Entry 7UWJ (electron microscopy, 3.20 A resolution); this record covers chains B and D of the 4 polymer chains in the assembly.

# Chain B
Name: Interleukin-25
Source organism: Homo sapiens
UniProt: Q9H293 (IL25_HUMAN); numbering as in UniProt (aligned over 30-177)
Sequence (188 residues; row label = number of the first residue in the row):
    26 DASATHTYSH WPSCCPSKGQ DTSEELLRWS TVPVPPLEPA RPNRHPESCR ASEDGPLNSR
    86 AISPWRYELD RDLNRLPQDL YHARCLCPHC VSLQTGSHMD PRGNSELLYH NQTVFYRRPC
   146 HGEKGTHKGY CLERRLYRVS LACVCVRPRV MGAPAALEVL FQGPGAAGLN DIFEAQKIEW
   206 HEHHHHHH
Not modelled in the structure: 26-73, 145-154, 178-213
Differences from the reference sequence: expression tag (26-29, 178-213)
UniProt features mapped onto this chain:
  - glycosylation: Asn136 (N-linked (GlcNAc...) asparagine)
Cystine bridges: Cys74-Cys112, Cys110-Cys168, Cys115-Cys170
Reported in the primary citation:
  - post-translational modification sites: Asn136
  - mutagenesis - Y92A (3 log-fold), L98A, L101A, Y106A, Y134A, M176A: decreased signaling

# Chain D
Name: Interleukin-17 receptor B
Source organism: Homo sapiens
UniProt: Q9NRM6 (I17RB_HUMAN); numbering as in UniProt (aligned over 18-272)
Sequence (255 residues; numbered 18 to 272; the number before each row is that of its first residue):
    18 REPTVQCGSE TGPSPEWMLQ HDLIPGDLRD LRVEPVTTSV ATGDYSILMN VSWVLRADAS
    78 IRLLKATKIC VTGKSNFQSY SCVRCNYTEA FQTQTRPSGG KWTFSYIGFP VELNTVYFIG
   138 AHNIPNANMN EDGPSMSVNF TSPGCLDHIM KYKKKCVKAG SLWDPNITAC KKNEETVEVN
   198 FTTTPLGNRY MALIQHSTII GFSQVFEPHQ KKQTRASVVI PVTGDSEGAT VQLTPYFPTC
   258 GSDCIRHKGT VVLCP
Not modelled in the structure: 18, 58-61, 73-77, 113-119
UniProt features mapped onto this chain:
  - glycosylation (N-linked (GlcNAc...) asparagine): Asn67, Asn103, Asn156, Asn183, Asn197
Cystine bridges: Cys24-Cys102, Cys87-Cys99, Cys162-Cys173, Cys187-Cys271, Cys257-Cys261
Covalent attachments: N-acetylglucosamine (NAG) linked to Asn103, Asn156, Asn197
Reported in the primary citation:
  - mutagenesis - L40A/R46E: decreased binding to IL-17RB-IL-17RB homodimerization
  - mutagenesis - D75A/R79E, E148R: unchanged binding to IL-17RB-IL-17RB homodimerization
  - mutagenesis - L40A/R46E, D75A/R79E: decreased signaling
  - mutagenesis - E148R: unchanged signaling

# Interface between chain B and chain D
Residue-residue contacts (36):
  Asp79(B) with Asn131(D); Pro160(D); Gly161(D); Leu163(D)
  Pro81(B) with Ser92(D); Asn131(D); Thr132(D)
  Leu82(B) with Asn93(D)
  Asn83(B) with Val133(D)
  Tyr92(B) with Lys91(D)
  Arg96(B) with Pro151(D); Ser152(D), hydrogen bond (side chain-backbone)
  Leu98(B) with Glu148(D); Pro151(D), hydrophobic
  Asn99(B) with Trp34(D)
  Arg100(B) with Trp34(D)
  Leu101(B) with Gly29(D); Pro30(D); Trp34(D)
  Pro102(B) with Tyr97(D), hydrophobic
  Gln103(B) with His139(D); Pro151(D); Ser152(D)
  Asp104(B) with Ser154(D)
  Tyr106(B) with Phe135(D)
  Gln119(B) with Gln212(D); Ser214(D), hydrogen bond (side chain-backbone)
  Arg142(B) with Trp34(D), hydrogen bond (side chain-backbone); Met35(D)
  Pro144(B) with Met146(D), hydrophobic
  Tyr155(B) with Met35(D); Gln37(D); Asn145(D), hydrogen bond; Met146(D)
  Cys156(B) with Met35(D)
  Leu166(B) with Gln95(D)
Also at the interface, not in a pair above, chain B (23 interface residues in all): Glu78, Leu118, Leu157
Also at the interface, not in a pair above, chain D (29 interface residues in all): Ala144, Asp149, Met153
Interface features reported in the paper:
  - hot spots on chain B (mutagenesis) - Y134A: decreased signaling with Interleukin-17 receptor B (chain D)

# In short
23 residues of chain B and 29 residues of chain D are in contact; the contacts include 4 hydrogen bonds. Among
the polar pairs are Arg96(B)-Ser152(D), Gln119(B)-Ser214(D) and Arg142(B)-Trp34(D). The paper reports that
Y92A, L98A and L101A of chain B, among others, reduce signaling; a modification site at Asn136(B); 9
substitutions were tested in all.
Here chain B is Interleukin-25 and chain D is Interleukin-17 receptor B, both from Homo sapiens. Entry 7UWJ
(Structure of the homodimeric IL-25-IL-17RB binary complex) was determined by electron microscopy, deposited
together with 7UWK, 7UWL, 7UWM and 7UWN.
